Entry 4Y5R (X-ray diffraction, 2.80 A resolution); this record covers chains B and E of the 6 polymer chains in the assembly.

== Chain B ==
Protein: Methylamine utilization protein MauG
Source organism: Paracoccus denitrificans (strain Pd 1222)
Notes: EC 1.-.-.-
UniProt: Q51658 (MAUG_PARDP); residues 6-360 here correspond to UniProt positions 26-380 (UniProt number = residue number + 20)
Amino-acid sequence (355 residues; each row starts with the number of its first residue):
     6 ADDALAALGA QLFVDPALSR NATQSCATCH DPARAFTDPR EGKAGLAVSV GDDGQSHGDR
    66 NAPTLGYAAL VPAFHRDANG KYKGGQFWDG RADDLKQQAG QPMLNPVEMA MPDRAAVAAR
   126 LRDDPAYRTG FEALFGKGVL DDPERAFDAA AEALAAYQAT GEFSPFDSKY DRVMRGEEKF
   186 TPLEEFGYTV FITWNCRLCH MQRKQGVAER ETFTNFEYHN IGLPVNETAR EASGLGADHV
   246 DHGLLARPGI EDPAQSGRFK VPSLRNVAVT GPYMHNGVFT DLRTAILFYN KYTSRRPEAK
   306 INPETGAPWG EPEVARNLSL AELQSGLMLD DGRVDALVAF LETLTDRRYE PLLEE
Sequence notes: engineered mutation Ala67 (Thr87 in Q51658)
Covalently attached groups: heme c (HEC) linked to Cys31
Bound ions: heme c Fe site 1 near His35 (its only coordinating residue here); Ca2+: Asn66, Thr275, Pro277; heme c Fe site 2: His205, Tyr294
Small-molecule neighbours:
  - heme c (HEC), molecule 1: Phe18, Gln29, Ser30, Cys34, His35, Arg45, Ser54, Val55, Gly56, Arg65, Asn66, Ala67, Pro68, Thr69, Leu70, Gln91, Phe92, Trp93, Arg96, Leu100, Gln103, Pro107, Glu113, Met114, Leu159, Gln163, Lys265
  - heme c (HEC), molecule 2: Trp93, Asn200, Cys201, Cys204, His205, His224, Ile226, Leu228, Phe264, Lys265, Val266, Pro267, Leu269, Val272, Tyr278, Met279, His280, Leu287, Ala290, Ile291, Tyr294, Ser324, Glu327, Leu328, Leu334, Leu342, Leu346
UniProt features mapped onto this chain:
  - binding site (heme c): Cys31, Cys34, His35, Cys201, Cys204, His205, His280
From the paper describing this entry:
  - mutagenesis - T67A: decreased expression
  - mutagenesis - T67A: unchanged catalytic activity on preMADH
  - mutagenesis - T67A: unchanged catalytic activity on quinol MADH

== Chain E ==
Protein: Methylamine dehydrogenase light chain
Source organism: Paracoccus denitrificans
Notes: EC 1.4.9.1
UniProt: P22619 (DHML_PARDE); residues 7-131 here correspond to UniProt positions 64-188 (UniProt number = residue number + 57)
Amino-acid sequence (125 residues; numbered 7 to 131; the number before each row is that of its first residue):
     7 TDPRAKWVPQ DNDIQACDYW RHCSIDGNIC DCSGGSLTNC PPGTKLATAS WVASCYNPTD
    67 GQSYLIAYRD CCGYNVSGRC PCLNTEGELP VYRPEFANDI IWCFGAEDDA MTYHCTISPI
   127 VGKAS
Modified / non-standard residues: Trp57 (7-hydroxy-L-tryptophan; 0AF)
Disulfide bonds: Cys23-Cys88, Cys29-Cys61, Cys36-Cys121, Cys38-Cys86, Cys46-Cys77, Cys78-Cys109
UniProt features mapped onto this chain:
  - modified residue: Trp57 (Tryptophylquinone)
  - cross-link: Trp57 to Trp108 (Tryptophan tryptophylquinone (Trp-Trp))
From the paper describing this entry:
  - post-translational modification sites: Trp57 (citing earlier work)

== How chain B and chain E interact ==
Residue-residue contacts (31):
  Val178(B) - Ser131(E)
  Met179(B) - Ser131(E)
  Glu190(B) - Ser131(E)
  Phe191(B) - Glu101(E)
  Tyr193(B) - Leu71(E)
  Thr194(B) - Val58(E)
  Thr194(B) - Glu101(E)
  Thr194(B) - Phe102(E)
  Ile197(B) - Leu71(E)  hydrophobic
  Thr198(B) - Ser56(E)  hydrogen bond (backbone-side chain)
  Thr198(B) - Val58(E)
  Thr198(B) - Glu101(E)
  Trp199(B) - Glu101(E)
  Arg202(B) - Thr54(E)  hydrogen bond (side chain-backbone)
  Arg202(B) - Ser56(E)
  Arg202(B) - Arg75(E)
  Met206(B) - Val127(E)
  Gln210(B) - Thr44(E)  hydrogen bond
  Gln210(B) - Ile126(E)
  Gly211(B) - Ile126(E)  hydrogen bond (backbone-backbone)
  Gly211(B) - Val127(E)
  Gly211(B) - Gly128(E)
  Val212(B) - Tyr70(E)  hydrophobic
  Val212(B) - Ile126(E)  hydrophobic
  Ala326(B) - Thr54(E)
  Gln329(B) - Gly111(E)
  Ser330(B) - Thr54(E)
  Ser330(B) - Phe110(E)
  Ser330(B) - Gly111(E)  hydrogen bond (backbone-backbone)
  Arg338(B) - Pro100(E)
  Arg338(B) - Glu101(E)  salt bridge
Interface residues without a listed pair, chain B (21 interface residues in all): Leu203, Lys209, Leu332
Interface residues without a listed pair, chain E (21 interface residues in all): Ala55, Ala73, Trp108, Pro125, Lys129

== Overview ==
The chain B/chain E interface involves 21 residues from each chain, with 5 hydrogen bonds and 1 salt bridge.
Polar pairs include Arg338(B)-Glu101(E), Thr198(B)-Ser56(E) and Arg202(B)-Thr54(E). Bound to chain B: heme c.
Covalently linked heme c: at Cys31(B). The paper reports that T67A of chain B reduces expression; a
modification site at Trp57(E).
Chain B is Methylamine utilization protein MauG (Paracoccus denitrificans (strain Pd 1222)) and chain E is
Methylamine dehydrogenase light chain (Paracoccus denitrificans); the structure, Crystal Structure of a T67A
MauG/pre-Methylamine Dehydrogenase Complex, was determined by X-ray diffraction.
